2AV1 - chains A and C of the 3 polymer chains in the assembly; structure by X-ray diffraction, 1.95 A resolution.

# Chain A
Molecule: HLA class I histocompatibility antigen, A-2 alpha chain
Source organism: Homo sapiens
Reference sequence: P01892 (1A02_HUMAN); residues 1-275 here correspond to UniProt positions 25-299 (UniProt number = residue number + 24)
Amino-acid sequence (275 residues; row label = number of the first residue in the row):
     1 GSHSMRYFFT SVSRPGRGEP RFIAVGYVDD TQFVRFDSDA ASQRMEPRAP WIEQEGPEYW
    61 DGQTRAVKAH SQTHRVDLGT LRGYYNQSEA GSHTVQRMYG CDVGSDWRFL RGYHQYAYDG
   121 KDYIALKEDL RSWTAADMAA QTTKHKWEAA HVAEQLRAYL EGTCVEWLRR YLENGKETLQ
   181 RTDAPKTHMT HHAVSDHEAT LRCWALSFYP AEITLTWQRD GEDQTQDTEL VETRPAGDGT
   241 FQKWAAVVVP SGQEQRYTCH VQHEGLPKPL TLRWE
Cystine bridges: Cys101-Cys164, Cys203-Cys259
Sequence notes: engineered mutation Gln63 (Glu87 in P01892), Ala66 (Lys90 in P01892)

# Chain C
Molecule: Trans-activating transcriptional regulatory peptide
Notes: fragment: HTLV-1 TAX peptide
Reference sequence: P14079 (TAT_HTL1C); residues 1-9 here correspond to UniProt positions 16-24 (UniProt number = residue number + 15)
Amino-acid sequence (9 residues; numbered 1 to 9; the number before each row is that of its first residue):
     1 LLFGYPVYV

# Chain A / chain C interface
Residue-residue contacts (38):
  Met5(A) - Leu1(C)
  Tyr7(A) - Leu1(C)  hydrogen bond (side chain-backbone)
  Tyr7(A) - Leu2(C)  hydrophobic
  Phe9(A) - Leu2(C)  hydrophobic
  Met45(A) - Leu2(C)  hydrophobic
  Tyr59(A) - Leu1(C)  hydrophobic
  Gln63(A) - Leu1(C)
  Gln63(A) - Leu2(C)  hydrogen bond (side chain-backbone)
  Ala66(A) - Leu2(C)  hydrophobic
  Val67(A) - Leu2(C)
  His70(A) - Phe3(C)
  Thr73(A) - Val7(C)
  Thr73(A) - Tyr8(C)
  Val76(A) - Tyr8(C)  hydrophobic
  Asp77(A) - Tyr8(C)
  Asp77(A) - Val9(C)  hydrogen bond (side chain-backbone)
  Thr80(A) - Val9(C)
  Leu81(A) - Val9(C)  hydrophobic
  Tyr84(A) - Val9(C)  hydrogen bond (side chain-backbone)
  Arg97(A) - Val7(C)
  Tyr99(A) - Leu2(C)
  Tyr99(A) - Phe3(C)  hydrogen bond (side chain-backbone)
  Tyr116(A) - Val7(C)
  Tyr116(A) - Val9(C)  hydrophobic
  Thr143(A) - Val9(C)  hydrogen bond (side chain-backbone)
  Lys146(A) - Tyr8(C)
  Lys146(A) - Val9(C)  hydrogen bond (side chain-backbone)
  Trp147(A) - Val7(C)  hydrophobic
  Trp147(A) - Tyr8(C)  hydrogen bond (side chain-backbone)
  Trp147(A) - Val9(C)  hydrophobic
  Gln155(A) - Phe3(C)
  Leu156(A) - Phe3(C)  hydrophobic
  Tyr159(A) - Leu1(C)  hydrogen bond (side chain-backbone)
  Tyr159(A) - Leu2(C)
  Tyr159(A) - Phe3(C)  hydrophobic
  Thr163(A) - Leu1(C)
  Trp167(A) - Leu1(C)  hydrophobic
  Tyr171(A) - Leu1(C)  hydrogen bond (side chain-backbone)
Other interface residues (no listed pair), chain A (30 interface residues in all): His114, Tyr123, Val152
Other interface residues (no listed pair), chain C (8 interface residues in all): Tyr5, Pro6

# Overview
30 residues of chain A face 8 of chain C across their interface; the contacts include 10 hydrogen bonds. Polar
contacts include Tyr7(A)-Leu1(C), Gln63(A)-Leu2(C) and Asp77(A)-Val9(C).
Chain A is HLA class I histocompatibility antigen, A-2 alpha chain (Homo sapiens) and chain C is
Trans-activating transcriptional regulatory peptide; the structure, Crystal structure of HTLV-1 TAX peptide
Bound to Human Class I MHC HLA-A2 with the E63Q ..., was determined by X-ray diffraction, deposited together
with 2AV7.
